Entry 6TIS (X-ray diffraction, 2.30 A resolution); this record covers chains A and B of the 5 polymer chains in the assembly.

Chain A:
Name: Tubulin alpha-1 chain
Source organism: Drosophila melanogaster
Reference sequence: P06603 (TBA1_DROME); residues 1-450 here = UniProt positions 1-450
Chain sequence (450 residues; row label = number of the first residue in the row):
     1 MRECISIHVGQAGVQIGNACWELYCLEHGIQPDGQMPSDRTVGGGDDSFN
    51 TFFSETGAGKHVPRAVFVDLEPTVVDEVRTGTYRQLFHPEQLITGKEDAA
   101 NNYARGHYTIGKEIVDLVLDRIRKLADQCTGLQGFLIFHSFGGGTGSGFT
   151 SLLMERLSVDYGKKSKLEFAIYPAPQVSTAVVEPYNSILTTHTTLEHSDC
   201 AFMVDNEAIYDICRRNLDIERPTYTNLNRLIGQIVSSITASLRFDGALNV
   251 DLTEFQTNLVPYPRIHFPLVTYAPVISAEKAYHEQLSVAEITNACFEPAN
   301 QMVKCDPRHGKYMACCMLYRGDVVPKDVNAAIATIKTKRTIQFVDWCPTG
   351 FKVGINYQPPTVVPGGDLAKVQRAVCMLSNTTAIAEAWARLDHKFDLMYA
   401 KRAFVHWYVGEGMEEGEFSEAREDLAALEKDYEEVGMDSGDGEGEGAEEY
Unresolved in the structure: 39-43, 439-450
Differences from the reference sequence: engineered mutation Arg40 (Lys in P06603)
Swiss-Prot annotation at these positions:
  - active site: Glu254
  - binding site (GTP): Gln11, Glu71, Ser140, Gly144, Thr145, Thr179, Asn206, Asn228
  - binding site (Mg(2+)): Glu71
  - site: Tyr450 (Involved in polymerization)
Ligand contacts: GTP (guanosine-5'-triphosphate): Gly10, Gln11, Ala12, Gln15, Ile16, Asp69, Asp98, Ala99, Ala100, Asn101, Ser140, Gly142, Gly143, Gly144, Thr145, Gly146, Ile171, Pro173, Val177, Ser178, Thr179, Glu183, Asn206, Ile209, Tyr224, Leu227, Asn228, Ile231

Chain B:
Name: Tubulin beta-1 chain
Source organism: Drosophila melanogaster
Reference sequence: Q24560 (TBB1_DROME); residue numbers follow UniProt; this construct covers 1-447
Chain sequence (447 residues; numbered 1 to 447; the number before each row is that of its first residue):
     1 MREIVHIQAGQCGNQIGAKFWEIISDEHGIDATGAYHGDSDLQLERINVY
    51 YNEASGGKYVPRAVLVDLEPGTMDSVRSGPFGQIFRPDNFVFGQSGAGNN
   101 WAKGHYTEGAELVDSVLDVVRKEAESCDCLQGFQLTHSLGGGTGSGMGTL
   151 LISKIREEYPDRIMNTYSVVPSPKVSDTVVEPYNATLSVHQLVENTDETY
   201 CIDNEALYDICFRTLKLTTPTYGDLNHLVSLTMSGVTTCLRFPGQLNADL
   251 RKLAVNMVPFPRLHFFMPGFAPLTSRGSQQYRALTVPELTQQMFDAKNMM
   301 AACDPRHGRYLTVAAIFRGRMSMKEVDEQMLNIQNKNSSYFVEWIPNNVK
   351 TAVCDIPPRGLKMSATFIGNSTAIQELFKRISEQFTAMFRRKAFLHWYTG
   401 EGMDEMEFTEAESNMNDLVSEYQQYQEATADEDAEFEEEQEAEVDEN
Unresolved in the structure: 281-282, 433-447
Swiss-Prot annotation at these positions:
  - binding site (GTP): Gln11, Glu69, Ser138, Gly142, Thr143, Gly144, Asn204, Asn226
  - binding site (Mg(2+)): Glu69
  - modified residue (Phosphoserine): Ser40, Ser339
Ligand contacts: GDP (guanosine-5'-diphosphate): Ala9, Gly10, Gln11, Cys12, Gln15, Ile16, Asp67, Ser138, Gly140, Gly141, Gly142, Thr143, Gly144, Val169, Pro171, Val175, Ser176, Asp177, Glu181, Asn204, Leu207, Tyr222, Leu225, Asn226

Chain A / chain B interface:
Residue-residue contacts - 54 pairs, chain A then chain B:
  Gln11(A) - Gln245(B)  hydrogen bond
  Lys96(A) - Asp128(B)  salt bridge
  Lys96(A) - Cys129(B)
  Glu97(A) - Met1(B)
  Glu97(A) - Arg162(B)  salt bridge
  Asp98(A) - Lys252(B)  salt bridge
  Ala100(A) - Arg251(B)
  Ala100(A) - Lys252(B)
  Ala100(A) - Val255(B)
  Asn101(A) - Lys252(B)
  Arg105(A) - Arg251(B)
  Pro175(A) - Asn347(B)
  Ser178(A) - Lys350(B)  hydrogen bond
  Thr179(A) - Gln245(B)
  Thr179(A) - Leu246(B)
  Thr179(A) - Asn256(B)  hydrogen bond (backbone-side chain)
  Ala180(A) - Asn256(B)
  Val181(A) - Asn256(B)  hydrogen bond (backbone-side chain)
  Val181(A) - Ile345(B)  hydrophobic
  Val181(A) - Asn347(B)
  Val181(A) - Lys350(B)
  Glu220(A) - Lys324(B)  salt bridge
  Arg221(A) - Met323(B)
  Arg221(A) - Asp327(B)  salt bridge
  Tyr224(A) - Gln245(B)
  Lys394(A) - Pro346(B)
  Lys394(A) - Asn347(B)  hydrogen bond
  Leu397(A) - Glu343(B)
  Leu397(A) - Trp344(B)
  Leu397(A) - Pro346(B)  hydrophobic
  Leu397(A) - Ala430(B)  hydrophobic
  Met398(A) - Trp344(B)  hydrogen bond (backbone-backbone)
  Met398(A) - Pro346(B)
  Ala400(A) - Glu432(B)
  Lys401(A) - Phe260(B)
  Lys401(A) - Trp344(B)
  Lys401(A) - Thr429(B)  hydrogen bond (side chain-backbone)
  Lys401(A) - Ala430(B)
  Lys401(A) - Glu432(B)  salt bridge
  Arg402(A) - Phe260(B)
  Ala403(A) - Pro259(B)
  Ala403(A) - Phe260(B)  hydrophobic
  Phe404(A) - Val255(B)
  Phe404(A) - Val258(B)
  Phe404(A) - Pro259(B)  hydrogen bond (backbone-backbone)
  Phe404(A) - Thr312(B)
  Phe404(A) - Ile345(B)  hydrophobic
  His406(A) - Val258(B)
  His406(A) - Pro259(B)  hydrogen bond (side chain-backbone)
  His406(A) - Phe260(B)
  His406(A) - Pro261(B)
  Trp407(A) - Ala254(B)
  Trp407(A) - Val255(B)
  Trp407(A) - Val258(B)  hydrogen bond (side chain-backbone)
Interface residues without a listed pair, chain A (27 interface residues in all): Val182, Tyr210
Interface residues without a listed pair, chain B (32 interface residues in all): Asp249, Asn348, Ala428, Asp431

In short:
The interface between chain A and chain B involves 27 residues on one side and 32 on the other, with 10
hydrogen bonds and 6 salt bridges. Polar pairs include Lys96(A)-Asp128(B), Glu97(A)-Arg162(B) and
Asp98(A)-Lys252(B). Ligands of chain A: GTP. Bound to chain B: GDP.
Here chain A is Tubulin alpha-1 chain and chain B is Tubulin beta-1 chain, both from Drosophila melanogaster.
Entry 6TIS (Drosophila GDP-tubulin) was determined by X-ray diffraction together with 6TIU, 6TIY and 6TIZ from
the same study.
